PDB entry 1PD8 | X-ray diffraction, 2.10 A resolution | chain A

== Chain A ==
Name: Dihydrofolate reductase
From: Homo sapiens
Notes: EC 1.5.1.3
UniProtKB: P00374 (DYR_HUMAN); numbering as in UniProt (aligned over 1-186)
Amino-acid sequence (186 residues; row label = number of the first residue in the row):
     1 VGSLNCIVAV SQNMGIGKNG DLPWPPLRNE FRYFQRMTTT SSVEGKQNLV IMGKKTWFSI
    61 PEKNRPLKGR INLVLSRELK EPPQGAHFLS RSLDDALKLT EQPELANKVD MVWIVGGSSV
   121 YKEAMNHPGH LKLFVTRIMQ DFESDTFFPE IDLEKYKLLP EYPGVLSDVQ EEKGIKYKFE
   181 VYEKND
Residues lining bound ligands:
  - CO4 (2,4-diamino-5-methyl-6-[(3,4,5-trimethoxy-N-methylanilino)methyl]pyrido[2,3-d]pyrimidine): Ile7, Val8, Ala9, Leu22, Glu30, Phe31, Phe34, Gln35, Thr56, Ser59, Ile60, Pro61, Asn64, Leu67, Val115, Tyr121, Thr136
  - NADPH (NDP; NADPH dihydro-nicotinamide-adenine-dinucleotide phosphate): Val8, Ala9, Ile16, Gly17, Lys18, Gly20, Asp21, Leu22, Trp24, Gly53, Lys54, Lys55, Thr56, Ser59, Leu75, Ser76, Arg77, Glu78, Arg91, Ser92, Val115, Gly116, Gly117, Ser118, Ser119, Val120, Tyr121, Thr146

== In short ==
Chain A binds NADPH and compound CO4.
Chain A is Dihydrofolate reductase (Homo sapiens); the structure, Analysis of Three Crystal Structure
Determinations of a 5-Methyl-6-N-Methylanilino Pyridopyrimidine Antifolate Complex with Human Dihydrofolate
Reductase, was determined by X-ray diffraction (same publication as 1PDB).
